Entry 5SUQ (X-ray diffraction, 6.00 A resolution (low resolution: residue-level contacts below are approximate; hydrogen-bond / salt-bridge calls are withheld)); this record covers chains C and N of the 6 polymer chains in the assembly.

== Chain C ==
Name: ATP-dependent RNA helicase SUB2
From: Saccharomyces cerevisiae (strain ATCC 204508 / S288c)
Notes: EC 3.6.4.13
UniProt: Q07478 (SUB2_YEAST); residues 1-446 here = UniProt positions 1-446
Chain sequence (446 residues; each row starts with the number of its first residue):
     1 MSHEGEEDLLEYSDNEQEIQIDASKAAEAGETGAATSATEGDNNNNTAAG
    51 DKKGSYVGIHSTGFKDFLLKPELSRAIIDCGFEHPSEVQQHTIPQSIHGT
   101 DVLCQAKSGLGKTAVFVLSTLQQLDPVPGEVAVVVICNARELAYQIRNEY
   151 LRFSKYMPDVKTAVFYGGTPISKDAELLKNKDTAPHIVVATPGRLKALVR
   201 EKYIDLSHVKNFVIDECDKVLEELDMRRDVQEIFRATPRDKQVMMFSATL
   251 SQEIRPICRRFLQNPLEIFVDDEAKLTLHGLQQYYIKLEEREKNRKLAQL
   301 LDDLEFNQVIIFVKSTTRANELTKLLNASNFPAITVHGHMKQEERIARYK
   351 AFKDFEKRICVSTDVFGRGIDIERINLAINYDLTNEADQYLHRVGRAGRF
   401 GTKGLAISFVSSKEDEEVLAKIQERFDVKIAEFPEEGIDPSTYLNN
Not modelled in the structure: 1-61, 271-279, 445-446
Small-molecule neighbours:
  - 12-tungstophosphate (KEG), molecule 1: K314, S315, T316, G338, T363, D364, V365
  - 12-tungstophosphate (KEG), molecule 2: N320, H337, G338, H339, M340, K341, E344, R345, R348
  - 12-tungstophosphate (KEG), molecule 3: N385, E386, A387, D388, K421, E424, R425
Swiss-Prot annotation at these positions:
  - motif: T62 to Q90 (Q motif), D215 to D218 (DECD box)
  - binding site (ATP): A106 to T113
  - modified residue: S2 (N-acetylserine), S13 (Phosphoserine), S37 (Phosphoserine), T169 (Phosphothreonine)
  - mutagenesis: D8 (D8G: No growth at 37 degrees Celsius; when associated with DEL-135), D22 (D22G: In SUB2-1; no growth at 16 and 37 degrees Celsius; when associated with G-83; M-142 and T-146), E83 (E83G: In SUB2-1; no growth at 16 and 37 degrees Celsius; when associated with G-22; M-142 and T-146), K112 (K112N: Lethal), Q122 (Q122R: In SUB2-201; no growth at 37 degrees Celsius; when associated with G-173 and F-403), V135 (No growth at 37 degrees Celsius; when associated with G-8), L142 (L142M: In SUB2-1; no growth at 16 and 37 degrees Celsius; when associated with G-22; G-83 and T-146), I146 (I146T: In SUB2-1; no growth at 16 and 37 degrees Celsius; when associated with G-22; G-83 and M-142), K173 (K173G: In SUB2-201; no growth at 37 degrees Celsius; when associated with R-122 and F-403), D174 (D174G: In SUB2-100; no growth at 37 degrees Celsius), D215 (D215E: Lethal), C217 (C217A: Lethal), 3 further mutagenesis entries in UniProt
Reported in the primary citation:
  - mutagenesis - E356A/K357A/R358A: abolished catalytic activity on THO
  - mutagenesis - D66A, L68D: decreased catalytic activity on THO

== Chain N ==
Name: Tho2, Hpr1, Mft1, and Thp2
From: Saccharomyces cerevisiae
Chain sequence (2300 residues; numbered 9 to 8620; 6312 numbers in that range are skipped by the numbering (no residue carries them; nothing is unmodelled there); the number before each row is that of its first residue; X marks 2300 residues of unknown identity (built as UNK)):
     9 XXXXXXXXX
    24 XXXXXXXXXXXXXXX
    44 XXXXXXXXXXXXXXXXXXXX
    69 XXXXXXXXXXX
    83 XXXXXXXXXXXXXXXX
   108 XXXXXXXXXX
   119 XXXXXXXXXXXXXXXX
   138 XXXXXXXXXXXXX
   158 XXXXXXXXXXXX
   175 XXXXXXXXXXXX
   200 XXXXXXXXXXXXXXXXXXXXXX
   232 XXXXXXXXXXXXXXXXXXXXXXXXXXXXXXXXX
   276 XXXXXXXXXXXXXXXXX
   303 XXXXXXXXXXXXXXXXX
   332 XXXXXXXXXXXXXXXXXXX
   365 XXXXXXXXXXXXXXXXXX
   394 XXXXXXXXXXXXXXXXXX
   425 XXXXXXXXXXXXXXXXXX
   455 XXXXXXXXXXXXXXXXX
   482 XXXXXXXXXXX
  2104 XXXXXXXXXXXXXXXXXX
  2503 XXXXXXXXXXXXXXXXXXXXX
  2537 XXXXXXXXXXXXXXXXXXXXXX
  2569 XXXXXXXXXXXXXXXXXXXXXXXXXXXXXXXXXXXXXXXX
  2630 XXXXXXXXXXXXXXXXXX
  2663 XXXXXXXXXXXXXXXXXXX
  2800 XXXXXXXXXX
  2822 XXXXXXXXXXXXXXXXXXXXXXXXX
  2857 XXXXXXXXXXXXXXXXXXXXXXXXXXXXXXXXXXXXXXX
  2906 XXXXXXXXXXXXXXXXXXXXXX
  2938 XXXXXXXXXXXXXXXXXXXXX
  2971 XXXXXXXXXXXXXXXXXXXXXX
  3011 XXXXXXXXXXXXXXXXXXXXXXXXXXXXXXXXXXXXXXXXXX
  3180 XXXXXXXXXXXXXXXXXXXXX
  4002 XXXXXXXXXXXXXXXX
  4063 XXXXXXXXXXXXXX
  4089 XXXXXXXXXXXXXXXXX
  4110 XXXXXXXXXXXXXXXXXXX
  4136 XXXXXXXXXX
  4151 XXXXXXXXXXXXX
  4173 XXXXXXXXXXXXXXX
  4199 XXXXXXXXXXXXXXXXXXX
  4230 XXXXXXXXXXXXXXX
  4255 XXXXXXXXXXXXXXXXXXX
  4286 XXXXXXXXXXXXXXXXXX
  4314 XXXXXXXXXXXX
  4337 XXXXXXXXXXXXXXXXX
  4366 XXXXXXXXXXXXXXX
  4386 XXXXXXXXXXXXXX
  4407 XXXXXXXXXXX
  4431 XXXXXXXXXXXXX
  4454 XXXXXXXXXXXXXXXXXXX
  4484 XXXXXXXXXXXXXXXX
  4511 XXXXXXXXXXXXXXX
  4529 XXXXXXXXXXXX
  4552 XXXXXXXXXXXXXXXX
  4578 XXXXXXXXXXX
  4598 XXXXXXXXXXXXXXXXXXXXX
  4629 XXXXXXXXXXXXXXXX
  4671 XXXXXXXXXXXXXXXXXX
  4690 XXXXXXXXXXXXXXXXXXXX
  4720 XXXXXXXXXXXXXXX
  4746 XXXXXXXXXXXXXXXXXX
  4780 XXXXXXXXXXXXXXX
  4804 XXXXXXXXXXXXXXXXXXXXXXXXX
  4841 XXXXXXXXXXXXXX
  4865 XXXXXXXXXXX
  4886 XXXXXXXXXX
  4905 XXXXXXXXXXXXXXXXXXXXXXXXXXX
  4942 XXXXXXXXX
  5137 XXXXXXXXXXXX
  5197 XXXXXXXXXXXXXXX
  5225 XXXXXXXXXXXXXX
  5251 XXXXXXXXXXXX
  5273 XXXXXXXXXXXXXXXXX
  6033 XXXXXXXXXXXXXXXXXXXXX
  6066 XXXXXXXXXXXXXXXX
  6092 XXXXXXXXXXXXXXXXXXXXXXX
  6123 XXXXXXXXXXXXXXXXXXXXXXXXXXXXXXXXXXXXXXX
  6172 XXXXXXXXXXXXXXXXXXXXXXX
  6210 XXXXXXXXXXXXXXXXXXXXXXXXXXXXXXXXX
  6267 XXXXXXXXXXXXXXXXX
  6296 XXXXXXXXXXXXXXXXXXXXX
  6327 XXXXXXXXXXXXXXXXXXXXXXXX
  6372 XXXXXXXXXXXXXXXXXX
  6402 XXXXXXXXXXXXXXX
  6431 XXXXXXXXXXXX
  6453 XXXXXXXXXXXXXXXX
  6480 XXXXXXXXXXXXXXXXXXXXXXX
  6514 XXXXXXXXXXXXXXXXXXX
  6542 XXXXXXXXXXXXXXXX
  6601 XXXXXXXXXXXXXXXXXXXXXX
  6636 XXXXXXXXXXXX
  6659 XXXXXXXXXXXXXXXXXXXXXX
  6692 XXXXXXXXXXXXXXXXXXXX
  6724 XXXXXXXXXXXXXXXXXXXXX
  6808 XXXXXXXXXXXXXXXXXXX
  6830 XXXXXXXXXXXXXXXX
  6856 XXXXXXXXXXXXXXXX
  6877 XXXXXXXXXXXX
  6900 XXXXXXXXXXXX
  6924 XXXXXXXXXXXX
  7068 XXXXXXXXXXXX
  7103 XXXXXXXXXXXXXXXXXXXXXXXXXXXXXXXXXXXXXXXXX
  7147 XXXXXXXXXXXXXXXXXXXXX
  7201 XXXXXXXXXXXXXXXXXXXXXX
  7342 XXXXXXXXXXXXXXXXXXXXX
  8092 XXXXXXXXXXXXXXX
  8109 XXXXXXXXXXXXXXXXXX
  8133 XXXXXXXXXXXXXXXXXXXXXXXX
  8166 XXXXXXXXXXXXXX
  8193 XXXXXXXXXXXX
  8211 XXXXXXXXXXXXXXXX
  8234 XXXXXXXXXXXXXXXXXXXX
  8256 XXXXXXXXXXXXXX
  8274 XXXXXXXXXXXXXX
  8289 XXXXXXXXXXX
  8311 XXXXXXXXXXXXXXX
  8338 XXXXXXXXXXXXXXXXXX
  8367 XXXXXXXXXXXXX
  8393 XXXXXXXXXXXXXXX
  8415 XXXXXXXXXXXXX
  8432 XXXXXXXXXXX
  8449 XXXXXXXXXXXX
  8471 XXXXXXXXXXXXX
  8485 XXXXXXXXXXXXXX
  8539 XXXXXXXXXXXXXXXXXXXXXXXXXXXXXXXXXXXXXXXXXXXXXXXXXX
  8589 XXXXXXXXXXXXXXXXXXXXXXXXXXXXXXXX
Not modelled in the structure: 8551-8620

== Chain C / chain N interface ==
Chain C side of the interface, 19 residues: D66, F67, L68, P71, E72, R75, Q90, P94, Q95, H98, Q231, R235, D302, E305, N330, F331, P332, F355, R358

== In short ==
No residue of chain C is in contact with chain N. Chain C binds 3 copies of 12-tungstophosphate. UniProt lists
8 ATP-binding residues and 15 mutagenesis sites on chain C. From the paper: D66A and L68D of chain C reduce
catalytic activity on THO; E356A/K357A/R358A of chain C abolish catalytic activity on THO.
Chain C is ATP-dependent RNA helicase SUB2 (Saccharomyces cerevisiae (strain ATCC 204508 / S288c)) and chain N
is Tho2, Hpr1, Mft1, and Thp2 (Saccharomyces cerevisiae); the structure, Crystal structure of the THO-Sub2
complex, was determined by X-ray diffraction together with 5SUP from the same study.
